PDB entry 3MCD | X-ray diffraction, 3.20 A resolution | chains A and B

# Chain A (and B)
Molecule: Cell division topological specificity factor
From: Helicobacter pylori
Notes: chain B of this document is another copy of the same molecule, construct and numbering; everything in this record applies to it too
Reference sequence: O25099 (MINE_HELPY); numbering as in UniProt (aligned over 1-77)
Amino-acid sequence (80 residues; each row starts with the number of its first residue; numbers below 1 keep their minus sign (Gly-2 is residue -2)):
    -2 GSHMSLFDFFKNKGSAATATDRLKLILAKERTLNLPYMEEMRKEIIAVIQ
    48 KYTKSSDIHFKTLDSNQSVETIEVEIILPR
Not modelled in the structure: -2 to 15, 61-65, 77 (chain B: -2 to 15, 61-66, 77)
Differences from the reference sequence: expression tag (-2 to 0)

# Interface between chain A and chain B
Contacting residue pairs - 42 pairs, chain A then chain B:
  Thr17(A) with Glu27(B)
  Asp18(A) with Glu27(B); Leu30(B)
  Arg19(A) with Lys26(B); Glu27(B), hydrogen bond (backbone-side chain)
  Leu20(A) with Ala25(B); Lys26(B)
  Lys21(A) with Ile23(B); Leu24(B); Ala25(B), hydrogen bond (backbone-backbone)
  Leu22(A) with Leu22(B), hydrophobic; Ile23(B); Leu24(B), hydrophobic; Ile42(B), hydrophobic
  Ile23(A) with Lys21(B); Leu22(B); Ile23(B), hydrogen bond (backbone-backbone)
  Leu24(A) with Leu20(B), hydrophobic; Lys21(B)
  Ala25(A) with Leu20(B); Lys21(B), hydrogen bond (backbone-backbone)
  Glu27(A) with Asp18(B)
  Leu30(A) with Asp18(B); Leu75(B), hydrophobic
  Leu32(A) with Leu20(B), hydrophobic
  Tyr34(A) with Tyr49(B), hydrogen bond (side chain-backbone)
  Glu37(A) with Tyr49(B)
  Met38(A) with Val45(B); Ile46(B), hydrophobic; Tyr49(B), hydrophobic; Thr50(B)
  Glu41(A) with Val45(B); Tyr49(B), hydrogen bond
  Ile42(A) with Ile42(B); Val45(B), hydrophobic
  Ile46(A) with Met38(B), hydrophobic
  Tyr49(A) with Tyr34(B); Glu37(B); Met38(B), hydrophobic; Glu41(B)
  Thr50(A) with Tyr34(B)
  Leu75(A) with Leu30(B), hydrophobic
Interface residues without a listed pair, chain A (24 interface residues in all): Lys26, Thr29, Val45
Interface residues without a listed pair, chain B (23 interface residues in all): Arg19, Leu32, Lys48

# Overview
The interface between chain A and chain B involves 24 residues on one side and 23 on the other, with 6
hydrogen bonds. Among the polar pairs are Arg19(A)-Glu27(B), Tyr34(A)-Tyr49(B) and Glu41(A)-Tyr49(B).
Both chains are Cell division topological specificity factor (Helicobacter pylori). Entry 3MCD (Crystal
structure of Helicobacter pylori MinE, a cell division topological specificity factor) was determined by X-ray
diffraction together with 3KU7 from the same study.
